Entry 5QYR (X-ray diffraction, 1.54 A resolution); this record covers chains A and B.

# Chain A
Protein: Pre-mRNA-splicing factor 8
Organism: Saccharomyces cerevisiae (strain ATCC 204508 / S288c)
Notes: fragment: yPrp8 RNaseH
UniProt: P33334 (PRP8_YEAST); residue numbers follow UniProt; this construct covers 1836-2090
Sequence (258 residues; numbered 1833 to 2090; the number before each row is that of its first residue):
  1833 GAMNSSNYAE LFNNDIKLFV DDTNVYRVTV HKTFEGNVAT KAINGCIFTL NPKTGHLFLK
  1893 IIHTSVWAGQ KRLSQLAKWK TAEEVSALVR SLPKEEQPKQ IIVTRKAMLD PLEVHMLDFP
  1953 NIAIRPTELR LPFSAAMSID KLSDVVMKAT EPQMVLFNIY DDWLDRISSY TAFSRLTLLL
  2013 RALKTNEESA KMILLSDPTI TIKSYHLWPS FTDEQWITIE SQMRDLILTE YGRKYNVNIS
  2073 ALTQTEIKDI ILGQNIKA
Unresolved in the structure: 2070-2090
Differences from the reference sequence: expression tag (1833-1835)

# Chain B
Protein: A1 cistron-splicing factor AAR2
Organism: Saccharomyces cerevisiae (strain ATCC 204508 / S288c)
Notes: fragment: GAMA - Aar2(1-152) - SSSSS - Aar2(171-317); engineered mutation(s): L153_D170delinsSSSSS
UniProt: P32357 (AAR2_YEAST); numbering as in UniProt; present here: 1-152, 171-317
Sequence (308 residues; each row starts with the number of its first residue; note: 13 numbers in that range are skipped by the numbering (no residue carries them; nothing is unmodelled there); numbers below 1 keep their minus sign (Gly-3 is residue -3)):
    -3 GAMAMNTVPF TSAPIEVTIG IDQYSFNVKE NQPFHGIKDI PIGHVHVIHF QHADNSSMRY
    57 GYWFDCRMGN FYIQYDPKDG LYKMMEERDG AKFENIVHNF KERQMMVSYP KIDEDDTWYN
   117 LTEFVQMDKI RKIVRKDENQ FSYVDSSMTT VQENEL
   166 SSSSSDPAHS LNYTVINFKS REAIRPGHEM EDFLDKSYYL NTVMLQGIFK NSSNYFGELQ
   226 FAFLNAMFFG NYGSSLQWHA MIELICSSAT VPKHMLDKLD EILYYQIKTL PEQYSDILLN
   286 ERVWNICLYS SFQKNSLHNT EKIMENKYPE LL
Unresolved in the structure: -3 to 0, 166-169
Differences from the reference sequence: expression tag (-3 to 0); linker (166-170)

# How chain A and chain B interact
Pairs across the interface - 17 pairs, chain A then chain B:
  Gln1907(A) - Met195(B)
  Gln1907(A) - Leu199(B)
  Leu1908(A) - Met195(B)  hydrophobic
  Trp1911(A) - Glu194(B)
  Trp1911(A) - Met195(B)
  Trp1911(A) - Phe198(B)  hydrophobic
  Asp1942(A) - Lys184(B)  salt bridge
  Asp1942(A) - Phe198(B)
  Glu1945(A) - Lys184(B)  salt bridge
  Val1946(A) - Ile189(B)  hydrophobic
  Val1946(A) - Glu194(B)
  Val1946(A) - Phe198(B)  hydrophobic
  His1947(A) - Glu194(B)
  Leu1949(A) - Lys184(B)
  Leu1949(A) - Ser185(B)
  Leu1949(A) - Arg186(B)
  Asp1950(A) - Arg186(B)  salt bridge

# In short
9 residues of chain A and 8 residues of chain B are in contact, with 3 salt bridges. Polar contacts include
Asp1942(A)-Lys184(B), Glu1945(A)-Lys184(B) and Asp1950(A)-Arg186(B).
Chain A is Pre-mRNA-splicing factor 8 and chain B is A1 cistron-splicing factor AAR2, both from Saccharomyces
cerevisiae (strain ATCC 204508 / S288c); the structure, PanDDA analysis group deposition -- Auto-refined data
of Aar2/RNaseH for ground state model 07, was determined by X-ray diffraction together with 5QY1, 5QY2, 5QY3,
5QY4, 5QY5, 5QY6 and 128 further entries from the same study.
